7Q6R - chain A; structure by X-ray diffraction, 2.44 A resolution.

== Chain A ==
Protein: Cytochrome P-450
Source organism: Streptomyces antibioticus
UniProtKB: Q59819 (Q59819_STRAT); residue numbers follow UniProt; this construct covers 10-407
Chain sequence (398 residues; numbered 10 to 407; the number before each row is that of its first residue):
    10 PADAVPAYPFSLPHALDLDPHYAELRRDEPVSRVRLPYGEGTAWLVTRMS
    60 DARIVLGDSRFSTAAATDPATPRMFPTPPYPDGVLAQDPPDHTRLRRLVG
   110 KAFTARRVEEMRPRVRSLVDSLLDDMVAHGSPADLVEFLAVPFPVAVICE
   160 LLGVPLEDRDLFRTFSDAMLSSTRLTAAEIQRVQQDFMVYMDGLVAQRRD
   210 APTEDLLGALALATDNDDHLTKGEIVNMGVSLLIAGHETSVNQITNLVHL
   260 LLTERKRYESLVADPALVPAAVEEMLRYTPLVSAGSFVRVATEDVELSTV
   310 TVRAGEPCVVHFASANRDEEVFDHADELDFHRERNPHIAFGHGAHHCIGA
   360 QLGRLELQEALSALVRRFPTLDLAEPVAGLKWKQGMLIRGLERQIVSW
Not modelled in the structure: 10-11
Sequence notes: engineered mutation Tyr89 (Glu in Q59819)
Bound ions: heme Fe near Cys356 (its only coordinating residue here)
Ligand contacts:
  - 6-deoxyerythronolide b (DEB): Met83, Phe84, Leu94, Met178, Leu179, Ser240, Ile243, Ala244, Thr248, Val291, Ser295, Phe296, Leu396, Ile397
  - heme (HEM): Leu65, Val93, Leu94, His101, Arg105, Phe112, Ile157, Ser240, Leu241, Ala244, Gly245, Thr248, Ser249, Gln252, Leu285, Leu290, Phe296, Arg298, Phe321, Ala348, Phe349, Gly350, Ala353, His354, Cys356, Ile357, Gly358, Leu361, Gly362, Leu366
What the authors report for this chain:
  - binding site for 6-deoxyerythronolide b: Met83, Phe84, Val93, Leu94, Met178, Leu179, Ser240, Ile243, Ala244, Thr248, Val291, Gly294, Ser295, Phe296, Leu396, Ile397
  - binding site for glycerol: Gln193, Asn236
  - mutagenesis - E89Y: decreased binding to 6-deoxyerythronolide b

== Summary ==
Ligands of chain A: heme and 6-deoxyerythronolide b. From the paper: a binding site for 6-deoxyerythronolide b
at Met83, Phe84 and Val93 among others; E89Y reduces binding to 6-deoxyerythronolide b.
Chain A is Cytochrome P-450 (Streptomyces antibioticus); the structure, OleP mutant E89Y in complex with 6DEB,
was determined by X-ray diffraction (same publication as 7Q6X and 7Q89).
